Entry 3JBX (electron microscopy, 3.40 A resolution); this record covers chains B and J of the 12 polymer chains in the assembly.

# Chain B
Molecule: V(D)J recombination-activating protein 2
Organism: Danio rerio
Reference sequence: Q1RLW7 (Q1RLW7_DANRE); residues 1-530 here = UniProt positions 1-530
Chain sequence (533 residues; each row starts with the number of its first residue; numbers below 1 keep their minus sign (Gly-2 is residue -2)):
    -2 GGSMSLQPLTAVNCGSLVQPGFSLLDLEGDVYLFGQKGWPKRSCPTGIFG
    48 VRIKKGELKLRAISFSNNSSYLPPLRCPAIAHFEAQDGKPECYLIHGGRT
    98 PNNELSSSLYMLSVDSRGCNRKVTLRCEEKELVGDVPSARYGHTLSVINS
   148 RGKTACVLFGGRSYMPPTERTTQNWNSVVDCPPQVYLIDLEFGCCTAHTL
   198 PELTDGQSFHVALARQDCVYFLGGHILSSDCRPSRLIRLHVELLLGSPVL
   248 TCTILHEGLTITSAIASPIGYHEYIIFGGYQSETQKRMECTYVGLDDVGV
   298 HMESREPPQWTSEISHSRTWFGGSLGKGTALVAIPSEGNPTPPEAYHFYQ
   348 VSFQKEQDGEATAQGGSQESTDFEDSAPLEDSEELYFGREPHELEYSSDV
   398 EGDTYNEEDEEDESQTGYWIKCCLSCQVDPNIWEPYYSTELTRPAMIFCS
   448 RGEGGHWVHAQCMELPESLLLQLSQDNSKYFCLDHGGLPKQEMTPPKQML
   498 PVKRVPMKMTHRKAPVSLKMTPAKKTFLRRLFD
Not modelled in the structure: -2 to 0, 352-530
Differences from the reference sequence: expression tag (-2 to 0)

# Chain J
Molecule: 14-nt DNA strand
Sequence (14 nucleotides; each row starts with the number of its first residue):
     1 TGGTTAACCATCGC
Ion coordination: Mg2+: DC14 (shared with 2 residues of chain A; 1 residue of chain G)

# Interface between chain B and chain J
Contacting residue pairs - 10 pairs, chain B then chain J:
  Arg49(B) with DT5(J), salt bridge to the phosphate
  Lys56(B) with DA6(J), salt bridge to the phosphate
  Arg58(B) with DT4(J), sugar contact; DT5(J), salt bridge to the phosphate; DA6(J), salt bridge to the phosphate
  Cys116(B) with DG2(J), phosphate contact
  Asn117(B) with DG2(J), sugar contact; DG3(J), hydrogen bond to the sugar
  Lys119(B) with DG3(J), salt bridge to the phosphate; DT4(J), phosphate contact
Other interface residues (no listed pair), chain B (7 interface residues in all): Asn10

# Summary
7 residues of chain B and 5 residues of chain J are in contact, with 1 hydrogen bond and 5 salt bridges. Polar
contacts include Asn117(B)-DG3(J), Arg49(B)-DT5(J) and Lys56(B)-DA6(J).
Here chain B is V(D)J recombination-activating protein 2 (Danio rerio) and chain J is a 14-nt DNA strand.
Entry 3JBX (Cryo-electron microscopy structure of RAG Signal End Complex (C2 symmetry)) was determined by
electron microscopy together with 3JBW and 3JBY from the same study.
